Entry 1ULJ (X-ray diffraction, 2.60 A resolution); this record covers chains C and D of the 6 polymer chains in the assembly.

[Chain C]
Molecule: biphenyl dioxygenase large subunit
From: Rhodococcus sp
Notes: EC 1.14.12.18
UniProt: Q53122 (Q53122_RHOSR); numbering as in UniProt (aligned over 1-460)
Sequence (460 residues; each row starts with the number of its first residue):
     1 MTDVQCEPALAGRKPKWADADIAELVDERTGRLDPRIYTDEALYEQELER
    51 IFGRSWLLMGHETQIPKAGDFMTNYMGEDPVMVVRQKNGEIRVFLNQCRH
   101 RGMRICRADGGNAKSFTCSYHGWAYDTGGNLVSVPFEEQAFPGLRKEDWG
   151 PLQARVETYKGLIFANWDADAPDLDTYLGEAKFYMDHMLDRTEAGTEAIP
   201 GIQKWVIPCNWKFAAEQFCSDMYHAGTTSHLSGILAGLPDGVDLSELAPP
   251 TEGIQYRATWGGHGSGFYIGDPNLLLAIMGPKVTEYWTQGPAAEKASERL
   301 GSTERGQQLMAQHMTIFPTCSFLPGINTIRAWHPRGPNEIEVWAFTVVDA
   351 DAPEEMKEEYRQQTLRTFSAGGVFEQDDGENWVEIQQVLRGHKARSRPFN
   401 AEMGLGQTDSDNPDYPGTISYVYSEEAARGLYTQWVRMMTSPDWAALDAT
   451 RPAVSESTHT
Disordered / not traced: 1-16, 239-250, 454-460
UniProt features mapped onto this chain:
  - binding site ([2Fe-2S] cluster): Cys98, His100, Cys118, His121
  - binding site (Fe cation): His224, His230, Asp378
Bound ions: 2Fe-2S cluster Fe: Cys98, His100, Cys118, His121; Fe2+: His224, His230, Asp378
Small-molecule neighbours:
  - biphenyl (BNL): Gln217, Phe218, Asp221, Met222, His224, Ala225, His230, Leu274, Ile278, Ala311, His313, Leu323, Phe368, Phe374
  - 2Fe-2S cluster (FES): Cys98, His100, Arg101, Gly102, Met103, Cys118, Tyr120, His121, Gly122, Trp123

[Chain D]
Molecule: biphenyl dioxygenase small subunit
From: Rhodococcus sp
Notes: EC 1.14.12.18
UniProt: Q53123 (Q53123_RHOSR); residue numbers follow UniProt; this construct covers 1-187
Sequence (187 residues; numbered 1 to 187; the number before each row is that of its first residue):
     1 MIDAESPTTAFRTKPAPVDPSLQHEIEQFYYWEAKLLNDRRFQEWFDLLA
    51 EDIHYFMPIRTTRIMRETAQEYSGAREYAHFDDNAQMMRGRLRKITSDVS
   101 WSENPASRTRHVISNVMIVDGEKPGEYHVSSVFIVYRNRLERQLDIFAGE
   151 RKDILRRTGSEAGFELAKRTILIDQSTILSNNLSFFF
Disordered / not traced: 1-9

[Chain C / chain D interface]
Contacting residue pairs - 77 pairs, chain C then chain D:
  Arg107(C) with Thr62(D)
  Ala108(C) with Thr62(D)
  Asp109(C) with Thr61(D), hydrogen bond; Thr62(D), hydrogen bond (backbone-backbone)
  Gly110(C) with Arg63(D), hydrogen bond (backbone-side chain); Glu67(D)
  Gly111(C) with Arg63(D); Glu67(D)
  Asn112(C) with Arg66(D), hydrogen bond (backbone-side chain); Glu67(D), hydrogen bond (backbone-side chain)
  Ile199(C) with Arg76(D)
  Pro200(C) with Glu77(D); Tyr78(D), hydrogen bond (backbone-backbone)
  Gly201(C) with Tyr78(D)
  Ile202(C) with Ile59(D)
  Gln203(C) with Ile59(D); His80(D), hydrogen bond
  Lys204(C) with Thr177(D); Ile178(D), hydrogen bond (backbone-backbone)
  Trp205(C) with Ile178(D); Ser180(D); Asn181(D), hydrogen bond (side chain-backbone)
  Val206(C) with Ile178(D), hydrogen bond (backbone-backbone); Ser180(D); Asn181(D), hydrogen bond (backbone-backbone)
  Ile207(C) with Asn181(D)
  Pro208(C) with Asn181(D)
  Thr228(C) with Trp101(D), hydrogen bond (backbone-side chain)
  Ser229(C) with Trp101(D)
  Leu231(C) with Val99(D), hydrophobic
  Ser232(C) with Lys94(D), hydrogen bond; Val99(D); Ser100(D)
  Leu235(C) with Arg93(D), hydrogen bond (backbone-side chain)
  Ala236(C) with Gly90(D); Arg93(D), hydrogen bond (backbone-side chain)
  Leu238(C) with Arg93(D)
  Glu341(C) with Thr177(D)
  Thr346(C) with Tyr78(D)
  Glu354(C) with Arg76(D), salt bridge
  Glu358(C) with Arg76(D), salt bridge
  Arg361(C) with Ala75(D); Arg76(D); Glu77(D), hydrogen bond (side chain-backbone); Asp82(D), salt bridge
  Gln362(C) with Asp82(D); Met87(D)
  Thr364(C) with Tyr78(D)
  Leu365(C) with Tyr78(D), hydrophobic; Ala79(D); Asp82(D); Asp83(D)
  Arg366(C) with Met87(D); Arg91(D)
  Phe368(C) with Tyr78(D)
  Ser369(C) with Tyr78(D)
  Ala370(C) with Asn182(D); Leu183(D), hydrogen bond (backbone-backbone)
  Gly371(C) with Arg91(D), hydrogen bond (backbone-side chain); Leu183(D)
  Val373(C) with Arg91(D); Lys94(D)
  Gln376(C) with Lys94(D); Ser102(D), hydrogen bond; Asn182(D), hydrogen bond (backbone-side chain); Ser184(D)
  Asp377(C) with Lys94(D), salt bridge; Trp101(D); Ser102(D), hydrogen bond (side chain-backbone)
  Gly379(C) with Asn181(D)
  Glu380(C) with Trp101(D); Arg139(D), salt bridge; Leu140(D); Asn181(D)
  Val383(C) with Gln143(D); Asn181(D)
  Glu384(C) with Leu140(D)
Interface residues without a listed pair, chain C (48 interface residues in all): Ala113, Gly233, Gly237, Ala344, Gly372
Interface residues without a listed pair, chain D (38 interface residues in all): Ile64, Phe81, Asn84, Ser97, Ser176

[Summary]
48 residues of chain C face 38 of chain D across their interface; the contacts include 21 hydrogen bonds and 5
salt bridges. Polar contacts include Glu354(C)-Arg76(D), Glu358(C)-Arg76(D) and Arg361(C)-Asp82(D). Bound to
chain C: 2Fe-2S cluster and biphenyl.
Here chain C is biphenyl dioxygenase large subunit and chain D is biphenyl dioxygenase small subunit, both
from Rhodococcus sp. Entry 1ULJ (Biphenyl dioxygenase (BphA1A2) in complex with the substrate) was determined
by X-ray diffraction together with 1ULI from the same study.
